PDB entry 6OJQ | electron microscopy, 3.67 A resolution | chains B and K of the 3 polymer chains in the assembly

[Chain B]
Protein: Tubulin beta-2B chain
Source organism: Bos taurus
UniProtKB: Q6B856 (TBB2B_BOVIN); the author numbering skips numbers that UniProt does not, so the offset changes along the chain: 1-44 = UniProt 1-44; 47-360 = UniProt 45-358; 369-436 = UniProt 359-426
Amino-acid sequence (426 residues; each row starts with the number of its first residue; note: 10 numbers in that range are skipped by the numbering (no residue carries them; nothing is unmodelled there)):
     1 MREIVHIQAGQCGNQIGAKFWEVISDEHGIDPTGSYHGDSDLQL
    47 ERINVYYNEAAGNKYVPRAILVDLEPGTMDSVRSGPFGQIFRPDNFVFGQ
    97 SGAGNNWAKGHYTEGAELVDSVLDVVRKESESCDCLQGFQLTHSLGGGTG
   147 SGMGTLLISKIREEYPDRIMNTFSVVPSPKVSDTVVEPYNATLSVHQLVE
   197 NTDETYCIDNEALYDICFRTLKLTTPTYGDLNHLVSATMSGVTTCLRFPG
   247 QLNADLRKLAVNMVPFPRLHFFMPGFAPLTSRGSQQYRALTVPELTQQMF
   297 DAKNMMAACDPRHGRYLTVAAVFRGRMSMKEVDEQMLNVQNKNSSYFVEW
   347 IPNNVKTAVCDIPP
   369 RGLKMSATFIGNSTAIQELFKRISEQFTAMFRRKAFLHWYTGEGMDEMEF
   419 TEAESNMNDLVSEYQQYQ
Sequence notes: conflict A57 (Thr55 in Q6B856), V172 (Met170 in Q6B856), A298 (Ser296 in Q6B856), V318 (Ile316 in Q6B856)
Metal / ion sites: Mg2+: T145 (together with phosphomethylphosphonic acid guanylate ester)
Ligand contacts: phosphomethylphosphonic acid guanylate ester (G2P): G10, Q11, C12, Q15, G98, A99, G100, N101, S140, G143, G144, T145, G146, D179, N206, Y224, L227, N228
Curated features (UniProtKB/Swiss-Prot):
  - motif: M1 to I4 (MREI motif)
  - binding site (GTP): Q11, E71, S140, G144, T145, G146, N206, N228
  - binding site (Mg(2+)): E71
  - modified residue: S40 (Phosphoserine), K60 (N6-acetyllysine), S174 (Phosphoserine), T287 (Phosphothreonine), T292 (Phosphothreonine), R320 (Omega-N-methylarginine)
  - cross-link (Glycyl lysine isopeptide (Lys-Gly)): K60 (interchain with G-Cter in ubiquitin), K326 (interchain with G-Cter in ubiquitin)

[Chain K]
Protein: Kinesin-1 heavy chain
Source organism: Homo sapiens
UniProtKB: P33176 (KINH_HUMAN); numbering as in UniProt (aligned over 8-324)
Amino-acid sequence (317 residues; each row starts with the number of its first residue):
     8 NIKVMCRFRPLNESEVNRGDKYIAKFQGEDTVVIASKPYAFDRVFQSSTS
    58 QEQVYNDAAKKIVKDVLEGYNGTIFAYGQTSSGKTHTMEGKLHDPEGMGI
   108 IPRIVQDIFNYIYSMDENLEFHIKVSYFEIYLDKIRDLLDVSKTNLSVHE
   158 DKNRVPYVKGATERFVSSPDEVMDTIDEGKSNRHVAVTNMNEHSSRSHSI
   208 FLINVKQENTQTEQKLSGKLYLVDLAGSEKVSKTGAEGAVLDEAKNINKS
   258 LSALGNVISALAEGSTYVPYRDSKMTRILQDSLGGNARTTIVICCSPSSY
   308 NESETKSTLLFGQRAKT
Not modelled in the structure: 194-200
Sequence notes: conflict A65 (Cys in P33176), A168 (Cys in P33176), S174 (Cys in P33176), A294 (Cys in P33176)
Curated features (UniProtKB/Swiss-Prot):
  - binding site (ATP): G85 to T92
  - cross-link: K213 (Glycyl lysine isopeptide (Lys-Gly) (interchain with G-Cter in SUMO2))

[Chain B / chain K interface]
Contacting residue pairs (17; chain B residue first):
  E159(B) - N152(K)
  R264(B) - Y274(K)
  R264(B) - R278(K)
  R264(B) - D279(K)
  M416(B) - E157(K)
  M416(B) - D158(K)
  E420(B) - H156(K)
  E420(B) - E157(K)  hydrogen bond (side chain-backbone)
  S423(B) - E157(K)
  N424(B) - R278(K)
  D427(B) - Y274(K)
  D427(B) - R278(K)  salt bridge
  S430(B) - Y274(K)
  E431(B) - Y274(K)  hydrogen bond
  E431(B) - P276(K)
  Q434(B) - T273(K)  hydrogen bond
  Q434(B) - Y274(K)
Also at the interface, not in a pair above, chain B (12 interface residues in all): H192, P263
Also at the interface, not in a pair above, chain K (13 interface residues in all): K159, R161, R284, Q287

[Summary]
Chain B and chain K form an interface of 12 and 13 residues respectively; the contacts include 3 hydrogen
bonds and 1 salt bridge. Polar contacts include D427(B)-R278(K), E420(B)-E157(K) and E431(B)-Y274(K). Bound to
chain B: phosphomethylphosphonic acid guanylate ester.
Here chain B is Tubulin beta-2B chain (Bos taurus) and chain K is Kinesin-1 heavy chain (Homo sapiens). Entry
6OJQ (Monomeric kinesin-1 motor domain in no-nucleotide state bound to GMPCPP-stabilized microtubule) was
determined by electron microscopy.
